8FJ2 - chains A and B; structure by X-ray diffraction, 2.07 A resolution.

# Chain A
Name: Evasin P1243
Source organism: Amblyomma americanum
UniProtKB: A0A0C9S461 (E1243_AMBAM); residues 1-103 here correspond to UniProt positions 21-123 (UniProt number = residue number + 20)
Chain sequence (103 residues; row label = number of the first residue in the row):
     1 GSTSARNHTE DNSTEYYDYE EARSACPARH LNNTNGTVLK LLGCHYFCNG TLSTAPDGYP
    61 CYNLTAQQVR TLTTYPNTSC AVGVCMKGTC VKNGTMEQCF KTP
Unresolved in the structure: 1-22
Disulfide bonds: Cys-26/Cys-48, Cys-44/Cys-85, Cys-61/Cys-90, Cys-80/Cys-99
Sequence notes: conflict Ser-24 (Cys44 in A0A0C9S461), Ser-53 (Cys73 in A0A0C9S461)
What the authors report for this chain:
  - mutagenesis - L39P: increased binding to aromatic CC + 1 residues
  - mutagenesis - L39P: decreased binding to aliphatic CC + 1 residues
  - specificity-determining residues: Leu-39

# Chain B
Name: C-C motif chemokine 17
Source organism: Homo sapiens
UniProtKB: Q92583 (CCL17_HUMAN); residues 1-71 here correspond to UniProt positions 24-94 (UniProt number = residue number + 23)
Chain sequence (71 residues; numbered 1 to 71; the number before each row is that of its first residue):
     1 ARGTNVGREC CLEYFKGAIP LRKLKTWYQT SEDCSRDAIV FVTVQGRAIC SDPNNKRVKN
    61 AVKYLQSLER S
Unresolved in the structure: 1-7, 69-71
Disulfide bonds: Cys-10/Cys-34, Cys-11/Cys-50

# How chain A and chain B interact
Contacting residue pairs (30; chain A residue first):
  Ala-25(A) / Glu-13(B)
  Ala-25(A) / Tyr-14(B)
  Ala-25(A) / Phe-15(B)
  Ala-25(A) / Ala-48(B)
  Ala-25(A) / Ile-49(B)
  Ala-25(A) / Cys-50(B)  hydrogen bond (backbone-backbone)
  Cys-26(A) / Ala-48(B)
  Cys-26(A) / Cys-50(B)
  Pro-27(A) / Glu-9(B)
  Pro-27(A) / Cys-10(B)
  Pro-27(A) / Tyr-28(B)
  Pro-27(A) / Ala-48(B)
  Pro-27(A) / Cys-50(B)
  Ala-28(A) / Glu-9(B)
  Ala-28(A) / Cys-10(B)  hydrogen bond (backbone-backbone)
  Ala-28(A) / Leu-12(B)  hydrophobic
  Arg-29(A) / Glu-9(B)
  His-30(A) / Cys-10(B)
  Val-38(A) / Asp-33(B)
  Val-38(A) / Cys-34(B)
  Val-38(A) / Ser-35(B)
  Leu-39(A) / Cys-10(B)  hydrophobic
  Leu-39(A) / Asp-33(B)  hydrogen bond (backbone-backbone)
  Leu-41(A) / Leu-12(B)  hydrophobic
  Tyr-46(A) / Leu-12(B)  hydrophobic
  Ala-55(A) / Leu-12(B)  hydrophobic
  Pro-56(A) / Leu-12(B)
  Tyr-59(A) / Cys-10(B)
  Tyr-59(A) / Leu-12(B)  hydrophobic
  Tyr-59(A) / Ser-35(B)
Also at the interface, not in a pair above, chain A (18 interface residues in all): Ser-24, Gly-36, Thr-37, Pro-60, Thr-102
Also at the interface, not in a pair above, chain B (16 interface residues in all): Arg-8, Cys-11, Val-40

# In short
18 residues of chain A face 16 of chain B across their interface, with 3 hydrogen bonds. Backbone hydrogen
bonds pair Ala-25(A)/Cys-50(B), Ala-28(A)/Cys-10(B) and Leu-39(A)/Asp-33(B). The paper reports that L39P of
chain A increases binding to aromatic CC + 1 residues; the specificity determinant Leu-39(A).
Here chain A is Evasin P1243 (Amblyomma americanum) and chain B is C-C motif chemokine 17 (Homo sapiens).
Entry 8FJ2 (Crystal Structure of the Tick Evasin EVA-AAM1001(C8) Complexed to Human Chemokine CCL17) was
determined by X-ray diffraction, deposited together with 7SCT and 7SCV.
